Entry 4CR6 (X-ray diffraction, 1.90 A resolution); this record covers chains A and B of the 4 polymer chains in the assembly.

Chain A (and B):
Protein: N-acylmannosamine 1-dehydrogenase
Organism: Flavobacterium SP. 141-8
Notes: EC 1.1.1.233; chain B of this document is another copy of the same molecule, construct and numbering; everything in this record applies to it too
UniProtKB: P22441 (DHMA_FLAS1); residue numbers follow UniProt; this construct covers 1-271
Chain sequence (271 residues; numbered 1 to 271; the number before each row is that of its first residue):
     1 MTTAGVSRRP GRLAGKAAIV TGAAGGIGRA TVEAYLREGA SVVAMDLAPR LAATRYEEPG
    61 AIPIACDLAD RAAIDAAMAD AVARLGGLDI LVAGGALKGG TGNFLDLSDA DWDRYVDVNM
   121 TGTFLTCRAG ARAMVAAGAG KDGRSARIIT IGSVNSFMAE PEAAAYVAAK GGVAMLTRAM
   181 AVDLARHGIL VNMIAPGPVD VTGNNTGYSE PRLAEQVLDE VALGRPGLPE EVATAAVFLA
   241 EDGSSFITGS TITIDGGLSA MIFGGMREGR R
Disordered / not traced: 1-10, 69-70, 140-143 (chain B: 1-9, 69-70, 141-143)
Swiss-Prot annotation at these positions:
  - active site: Y166 (Proton acceptor)
  - binding site (substrate): S153
Small-molecule neighbours: alpha-D-mannopyranose (MAN): M158, E220, G257, L258, S259, A260, M261, I262

Chain A / chain B interface:
Contacting residue pairs (61):
  R12(A) with R12(B)
  R178(A) with S259(B); A260(B)
  V182(A) with M261(B), hydrophobic
  A185(A) with A222(B); L223(B), hydrophobic
  R186(A) with E268(B), salt bridge
  L190(A) with L223(B), hydrophobic
  P198(A) with F246(B)
  A222(A) with A185(B)
  L223(A) with A185(B), hydrophobic; L190(B), hydrophobic; S245(B); F246(B), hydrophobic
  R225(A) with S245(B), hydrogen bond (side chain-backbone); F246(B)
  P226(A) with F246(B)
  G227(A) with F246(B)
  E231(A) with S245(B), hydrogen bond; F246(B)
  T234(A) with F238(B); G243(B)
  A235(A) with F238(B), hydrophobic
  F238(A) with T234(B); A235(B), hydrophobic; F238(B), hydrophobic
  G243(A) with T234(B)
  S245(A) with L223(B); R225(B), hydrogen bond (backbone-side chain); E231(B), hydrogen bond
  F246(A) with P198(B); L223(B), hydrophobic; R225(B); P226(B); G227(B); E231(B); I254(B); D255(B); G256(B), hydrogen bond (backbone-backbone)
  I247(A) with T253(B); I254(B), hydrophobic
  T248(A) with D255(B); G256(B); G257(B), hydrogen bond (backbone-backbone)
  G249(A) with A260(B)
  S250(A) with T253(B)
  T251(A) with T251(B)
  T253(A) with I247(B); S250(B)
  I254(A) with F246(B); I247(B), hydrophobic
  D255(A) with F246(B); T248(B)
  G256(A) with F246(B), hydrogen bond (backbone-backbone); T248(B)
  G257(A) with T248(B), hydrogen bond (backbone-backbone)
  S259(A) with R178(B)
  A260(A) with R178(B); G249(B)
  M261(A) with V182(B), hydrophobic
  E268(A) with R186(B), salt bridge
Also at the interface, not in a pair above, chain A (37 interface residues in all): A181, V221, E241, I252
Also at the interface, not in a pair above, chain B (37 interface residues in all): A181, V221, E241, I252

Summary:
The chain A/chain B interface involves 37 residues from each chain, with 8 hydrogen bonds and 2 salt bridges.
Among the polar pairs are R186(A)-E268(B), R225(A)-S245(B) and E231(A)-S245(B). Ligands of chain A:
alpha-D-mannopyranose. From UniProt: active-site residue Y166(A) and substrate-binding residue S153(A) on
chain A.
Both chains are N-acylmannosamine 1-dehydrogenase (Flavobacterium SP. 141-8). Entry 4CR6 (Crystal structure of
the N-acetyl-D-mannosamine dehydrogenase without substrates) was determined by X-ray diffraction, deposited
together with 4CR7 and 4CR8.
